Entry 5ZO5 (X-ray diffraction, 2.30 A resolution); this record covers chains A and B.

== Chain A (and B) ==
Molecule: Putative 3'-5' exonuclease family protein
Organism: Agrobacterium fabrum str. J-07
Notes: EC 3.1.13.-; chain B of this document is another copy of the same molecule, construct and numbering; everything in this record applies to it too
Reference sequence: A0A1S7QSB2 (A0A1S7QSB2_9RHIZ); numbering as in UniProt (aligned over 1-208)
Amino-acid sequence (212 residues; row label = number of the first residue in the row; numbers below 1 keep their minus sign (Gly-3 is residue -3)):
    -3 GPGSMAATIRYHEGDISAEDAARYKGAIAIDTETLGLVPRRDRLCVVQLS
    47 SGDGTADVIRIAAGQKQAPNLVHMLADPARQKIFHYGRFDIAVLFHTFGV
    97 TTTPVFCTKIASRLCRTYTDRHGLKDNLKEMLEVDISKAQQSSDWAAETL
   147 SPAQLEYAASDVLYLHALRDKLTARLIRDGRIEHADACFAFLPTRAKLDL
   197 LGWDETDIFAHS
Unresolved in the structure: -3 to 3 (chain B: -3 to 2)
Sequence notes: expression tag (-3 to 0)
Metal / ion sites: Mn2+ site 1: Asp27, Glu29, Asp157; Mn2+ site 2 near Asp27 (its only coordinating residue here)
What the authors report for this chain:
  - conformationally variable residues (side-chain flip): Tyr153
  - catalytic residues: Tyr153
  - Mn2+ coordination: Asp27, Glu29, Asp86, Asp157
  - mutagenesis - D86A, K121D, K134D, Y153A: abolished catalytic activity on 33-bp dsDNA
  - mutagenesis - K121D, K134D: abolished catalytic activity on dsDNA
  - binding site for sulfate ion: Lys121, Lys134 (proposed by the authors, not directly observed)

== Interface between chain A and chain B ==
Residue-residue contacts (55):
  Tyr82(A) - Phe205(B)
  Tyr82(A) - His207(B)
  Arg84(A) - Phe205(B)  hydrogen bond (side chain-backbone)
  Arg84(A) - Ala206(B)
  Lys105(A) - His207(B)  hydrogen bond
  Ile106(A) - Phe205(B)  hydrophobic
  Arg109(A) - Trp199(B)
  Arg109(A) - Thr202(B)  hydrogen bond
  Arg109(A) - Asp203(B)  hydrogen bond (side chain-backbone)
  Arg109(A) - Ile204(B)
  Arg109(A) - Ala206(B)  hydrogen bond (side chain-backbone)
  Arg109(A) - His207(B)
  Arg109(A) - Ser208(B)  hydrogen bond (side chain-backbone)
  Leu110(A) - Leu194(B)  hydrophobic
  Leu110(A) - Trp199(B)
  Leu110(A) - Ile204(B)  hydrophobic
  Thr113(A) - Trp199(B)
  Arg177(A) - Trp199(B)
  Ala183(A) - Phe187(B)
  Ala183(A) - Thr190(B)
  Cys184(A) - Phe187(B)  hydrophobic
  Cys184(A) - Phe205(B)
  Phe187(A) - Ala183(B)
  Phe187(A) - Cys184(B)  hydrophobic
  Phe187(A) - Phe205(B)  hydrophobic
  Leu188(A) - Phe205(B)  hydrophobic
  Thr190(A) - His180(B)
  Thr190(A) - Ala183(B)
  Arg191(A) - Phe205(B)
  Leu194(A) - Leu110(B)  hydrophobic
  Leu194(A) - His180(B)
  Leu197(A) - His180(B)
  Trp199(A) - Arg109(B)
  Trp199(A) - Leu110(B)
  Trp199(A) - Thr113(B)
  Trp199(A) - Arg177(B)
  Thr202(A) - Arg109(B)  hydrogen bond
  Asp203(A) - Arg84(B)  salt bridge
  Asp203(A) - Arg109(B)  hydrogen bond (backbone-side chain)
  Asp203(A) - Asp203(B)
  Ile204(A) - Arg109(B)  hydrogen bond (backbone-side chain)
  Ile204(A) - Leu110(B)  hydrophobic
  Phe205(A) - Tyr82(B)
  Phe205(A) - Arg84(B)  hydrogen bond (backbone-side chain)
  Phe205(A) - Ile106(B)  hydrophobic
  Phe205(A) - Cys184(B)
  Phe205(A) - Phe187(B)  hydrophobic
  Phe205(A) - Leu188(B)  hydrophobic
  Phe205(A) - Arg191(B)
  Ala206(A) - Arg84(B)
  Ala206(A) - Arg109(B)  hydrogen bond (backbone-side chain)
  His207(A) - Tyr82(B)
  His207(A) - Lys105(B)  hydrogen bond
  His207(A) - Arg109(B)
  Ser208(A) - Arg109(B)  hydrogen bond (backbone-side chain)
Interface residues without a listed pair, chain A (26 interface residues in all): His180, Lys193
Interface residues without a listed pair, chain B (26 interface residues in all): Lys193, Leu197

== Overview ==
Chain A and chain B each contribute 26 residues to their interface, with 13 hydrogen bonds and 1 salt bridge.
Polar pairs include Asp203(A)-Arg84(B), Arg84(A)-Phe205(B) and Lys105(A)-His207(B). Asp27(A), Glu29(A) and
Asp157(A) coordinate Mn2+ site 1. From the paper: the catalytic residue Tyr153(A); D86A, K121D and K134D of
chain A, among others, abolish catalytic activity on 33-bp dsDNA.
Both chains are Putative 3'-5' exonuclease family protein (Agrobacterium fabrum str. J-07). Entry 5ZO5 (active
state of the nuclease) was determined by X-ray diffraction (same publication as 5ZO3 and 5ZO4).
